5Y21 - chains A and D of the 4 polymer chains in the assembly; structure by X-ray diffraction, 1.77 A resolution.

[Chain A]
Molecule: PHD finger protein ALFIN-LIKE 2
Organism: Arabidopsis thaliana
UniProt: Q9SRM4 (ALFL2_ARATH); numbering as in UniProt (aligned over 10-142)
Sequence (135 residues; row label = number of the first residue in the row; note: 10 numbers in that range are skipped by the numbering (no residue carries them; nothing is unmodelled there); numbers below 1 keep their minus sign (Gly-2 is residue -2)):
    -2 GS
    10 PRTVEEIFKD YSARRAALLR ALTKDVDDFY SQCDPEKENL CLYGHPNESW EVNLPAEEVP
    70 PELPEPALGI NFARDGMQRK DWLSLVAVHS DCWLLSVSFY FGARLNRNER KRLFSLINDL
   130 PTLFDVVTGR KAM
Not modelled in the structure: -2, 140-142
Differences from the reference sequence: expression tag (-2 to -1)

[Chain D]
Molecule: AtRing1a proximal binding site peptide
UniProt: F4K8U4 (F4K8U4_ARATH); residues 307-320 here = UniProt positions 307-320
Sequence (14 residues; row label = number of the first residue in the row):
   307 EVRQKKRRKR STSR
Not modelled in the structure: 307-309, 319-320

[Chain A / chain D interface]
Residue-residue contacts - 14 pairs, chain A then chain D:
  Pro64(A) - Arg316(D)
  Ala65(A) - Arg316(D)  hydrogen bond (backbone-side chain)
  Glu66(A) - Lys315(D)
  Glu66(A) - Arg316(D)  hydrogen bond (backbone-backbone)
  Glu67(A) - Lys311(D)  salt bridge
  Glu67(A) - Arg314(D)
  Glu67(A) - Lys315(D)
  Val68(A) - Arg313(D)
  Val68(A) - Arg314(D)  hydrogen bond (backbone-backbone)
  Val68(A) - Arg316(D)
  Pro69(A) - Lys312(D)
  Pro69(A) - Arg313(D)  hydrogen bond (backbone-side chain)
  Glu71(A) - Arg313(D)  salt bridge
  Glu74(A) - Arg316(D)  salt bridge
Other interface residues (no listed pair), chain A (9 interface residues in all): Pro70

[Summary]
The interface between chain A and chain D involves 9 residues on one side and 6 on the other; the contacts
include 4 hydrogen bonds and 3 salt bridges. Polar pairs include Glu67(A)-Lys311(D), Glu71(A)-Arg313(D) and
Glu74(A)-Arg316(D).
Chain A is PHD finger protein ALFIN-LIKE 2 (Arabidopsis thaliana) and chain D is AtRing1a proximal binding
site peptide; the structure, Crystal structure of AL2 PAL domain in complex with AtRing1a proximal site, was
determined by X-ray diffraction, deposited together with 5Y53, 5XVL and 5XVW.
